Entry 2J4J (X-ray diffraction, 2.10 A resolution); this record covers chains A and C of the 6 polymer chains in the assembly.

# Chain A (and C)
Protein: Uridylate kinase
Source organism: Sulfolobus solfataricus
Notes: EC 2.7.4.22; chain C of this document is another copy of the same molecule, construct and numbering; everything in this record applies to it too
UniProtKB: Q97ZE2 (PYRH_SULSO); residues 1-226 here correspond to UniProt positions 2-227 (UniProt number = residue number + 1)
Amino-acid sequence (226 residues; each row starts with the number of its first residue):
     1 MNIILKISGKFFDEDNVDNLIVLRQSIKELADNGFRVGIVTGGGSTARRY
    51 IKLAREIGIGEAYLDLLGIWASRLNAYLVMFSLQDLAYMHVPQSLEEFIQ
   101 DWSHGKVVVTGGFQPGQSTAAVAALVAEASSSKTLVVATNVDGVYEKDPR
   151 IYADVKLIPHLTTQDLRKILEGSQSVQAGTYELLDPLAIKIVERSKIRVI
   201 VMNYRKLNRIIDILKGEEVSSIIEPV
Not modelled in the structure: 172-181 (chain C: 172-182)
Ion coordination: Co2+ site 1: His104 (shared with His104(C) of chain C; 1 residue of chain E); Co2+ site 2: Glu182 (together with AMP-PCP, uridine-5'-monophosphate)
Small-molecule neighbours:
  - AMP-PCP (ACP; phosphomethylphosphonic acid adenylate ester): Lys6, Ser8, Gly9, Lys10, Gly42, Gly43, Gly44, Arg48, Thr119, Thr139, Asn140, Val141, Gly143, Val144, Tyr145, Lys147, Asp148, Pro149, Arg150, Ile169, Leu170, Glu182, Leu183
  - uridine-5'-monophosphate (U5P): Lys6, Gly42, Gly43, Gly44, Ala47, Ile51, Asp65, Gly68, Ile69, Gly112, Phe113, Gln114, Pro115, Gly116, Gln117, Ser118, Thr119, Ala120, Val122, Glu182
UniProt features mapped onto this chain:
  - binding site (ATP): Lys6 to Lys10, Gly44, Arg48, Thr139, Asn140, Tyr145, Asp148
  - binding site (UMP): Gly43, Asp65, Phe113 to Thr119

# Chain A / chain C interface
Pairs across the interface (10; chain A residue first):
  Ala87(A) - Ser103(C)
  Tyr88(A) - Gln100(C)  hydrogen bond
  Tyr88(A) - Ser103(C)
  Tyr88(A) - His104(C)
  Met89(A) - Ile99(C)  hydrophobic
  Met89(A) - Gln100(C)
  Met89(A) - Ser103(C)  hydrogen bond (backbone-side chain)
  His90(A) - Gln100(C)
  His104(A) - His104(C)  hydrogen bond
  Lys106(A) - Ser103(C)

# In short
The interface between chain A and chain C involves 6 residues on one side and 4 on the other; the contacts
include 3 hydrogen bonds. Among the polar pairs are Tyr88(A)-Gln100(C), Met89(A)-Ser103(C) and
His104(A)-His104(C). Chain A binds uridine-5'-monophosphate and AMP-PCP.
Chain A and chain C are both Uridylate kinase (Sulfolobus solfataricus); the structure, Crystal structure of
uridylate kinase from Sulfolobus solfataricus in complex with UMP and AMPPCP to 2.1 ..., was determined by
X-ray diffraction, deposited together with 2J4K and 2J4L.
